5FU7 - chains A and C of the 4 polymer chains in the assembly; structure by X-ray diffraction, 3.10 A resolution.

== Chain A ==
Name: CCR4-not transcription complex subunit 1
Source organism: Homo sapiens
Notes: fragment: not1 superfamily homology domain, residues 1833- 2361
Reference sequence: A5YKK6 (CNOT1_HUMAN); residues 1833-2361 here = UniProt positions 1833-2361
Sequence (535 residues; each row starts with the number of its first residue):
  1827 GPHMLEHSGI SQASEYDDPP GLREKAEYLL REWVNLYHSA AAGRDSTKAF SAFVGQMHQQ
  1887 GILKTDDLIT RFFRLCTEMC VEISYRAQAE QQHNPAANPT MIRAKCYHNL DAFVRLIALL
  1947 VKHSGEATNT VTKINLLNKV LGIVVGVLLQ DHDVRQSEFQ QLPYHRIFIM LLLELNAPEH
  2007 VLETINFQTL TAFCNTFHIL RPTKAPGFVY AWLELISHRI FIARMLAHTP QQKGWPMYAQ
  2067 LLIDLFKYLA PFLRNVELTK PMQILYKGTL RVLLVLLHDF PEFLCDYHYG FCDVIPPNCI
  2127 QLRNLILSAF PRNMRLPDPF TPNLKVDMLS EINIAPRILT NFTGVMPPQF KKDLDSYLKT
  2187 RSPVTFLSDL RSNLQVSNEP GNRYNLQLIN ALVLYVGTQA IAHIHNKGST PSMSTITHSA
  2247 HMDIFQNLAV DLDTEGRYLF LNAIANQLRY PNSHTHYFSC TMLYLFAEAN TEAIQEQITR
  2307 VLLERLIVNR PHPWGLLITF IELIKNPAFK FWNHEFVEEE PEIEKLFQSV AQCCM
Unresolved in the structure: 1827-1838, 2004-2007
Differences from the reference sequence: expression tag (1827-1832); engineered mutation E2344 (His in A5YKK6), E2345 (Cys in A5YKK6), E2346 (Ala in A5YKK6)

== Chain C ==
Name: CCR4-not transcription complex subunit 3
Source organism: Homo sapiens
Notes: fragment: not anchor region and not-box domain, residues 607-748
Reference sequence: O75175 (CNOT3_HUMAN); residues 607-748 here = UniProt positions 607-748
Sequence (148 residues; numbered 601 to 748; the number before each row is that of its first residue):
   601 GPHMLELTKE QLYQQAMEEA AWHHMPHPSD SERIRQYLPR NPCPTPPYHH QMPPPHSDTV
   661 EFYQRLSTET LFFIFYYLEG TKAQYLAAKA LKKQSWRFHT KYMMWFQRHE EPKTITDEFE
   721 QGTYIYFDYE KWGQRKKEGF TFEYRYLE
Differences from the reference sequence: expression tag (601-606)
Curated features (UniProtKB/Swiss-Prot):
  - natural variant: R697 (R697Q: In IDDSADF; uncertain significance)

== Chain A / chain C interface ==
Residue-residue contacts (69; chain A residue first):
  Y1863(A) - R633(C)
  T1926(A) - N641(C)
  R1929(A) - H627(C)
  R1929(A) - S629(C)
  R1929(A) - R640(C)
  Y1933(A) - S629(C)
  Y1933(A) - D630(C)  hydrogen bond
  Y1933(A) - I634(C)  hydrophobic
  H1934(A) - I634(C)
  D1937(A) - I634(C)
  H1978(A) - Y613(C)
  H1978(A) - M617(C)
  D1979(A) - Y613(C)
  Q1982(A) - Y613(C)  hydrogen bond
  Q1982(A) - M617(C)
  S1983(A) - A620(C)
  F1985(A) - H624(C)  hydrogen bond (backbone-side chain)
  Q1986(A) - H624(C)
  Q1987(A) - H624(C)  hydrogen bond
  Q1987(A) - P626(C)
  Q1987(A) - D630(C)  hydrogen bond
  L1988(A) - D630(C)
  H1991(A) - P626(C)
  H1991(A) - S631(C)
  R1992(A) - S629(C)  hydrogen bond (side chain-backbone)
  R1992(A) - D630(C)  hydrogen bond (side chain-backbone)
  R1992(A) - E632(C)  hydrogen bond (side chain-backbone)
  I1995(A) - S631(C)
  M1996(A) - E632(C)
  M1996(A) - R633(C)
  E2000(A) - R633(C)  salt bridge
  T2029(A) - E610(C)
  T2029(A) - Q614(C)  hydrogen bond (backbone-side chain)
  P2032(A) - Q614(C)
  P2032(A) - M617(C)  hydrophobic
  P2032(A) - E618(C)
  G2033(A) - M617(C)
  G2033(A) - A621(C)
  V2035(A) - E618(C)
  Y2036(A) - E618(C)  hydrogen bond
  Y2036(A) - A621(C)  hydrophobic
  Y2036(A) - W622(C)
  Y2036(A) - M625(C)  hydrophobic
  Y2036(A) - P626(C)
  A2037(A) - P626(C)
  E2040(A) - P626(C)
  E2040(A) - S631(C)  hydrogen bond
  Y2074(A) - Q614(C)
  Y2074(A) - E618(C)  hydrogen bond
  P2077(A) - L607(C)
  P2077(A) - Q611(C)
  F2078(A) - L607(C)  hydrophobic
  F2078(A) - Q611(C)
  F2078(A) - Q615(C)
  N2081(A) - H603(C)  hydrogen bond (backbone-side chain)
  N2081(A) - E606(C)
  E2083(A) - H603(C)
  E2083(A) - M604(C)
  E2083(A) - Q615(C)
  T2085(A) - Q615(C)
  T2085(A) - E619(C)
  K2086(A) - W622(C)
  P2087(A) - E618(C)
  P2087(A) - E619(C)
  P2087(A) - W622(C)  hydrophobic
  M2088(A) - E618(C)  hydrogen bond (backbone-side chain)
  I2090(A) - W622(C)
  I2090(A) - M625(C)  hydrophobic
  L2091(A) - E618(C)
Also at the interface, not in a pair above, chain A (39 interface residues in all): P2028, H2044

== In short ==
Chain A and chain C form an interface of 39 and 27 residues respectively; the contacts include 14 hydrogen
bonds and 1 salt bridge. Among the polar pairs are E2000(A)-R633(C), Y1933(A)-D630(C) and Q1982(A)-Y613(C).
Chain A is CCR4-not transcription complex subunit 1 and chain C is CCR4-not transcription complex subunit 3,
both from Homo sapiens; the structure, drosophila nanos NBR peptide bound to the NOT module of the human
CCR4-NOT complex, was determined by X-ray diffraction together with 5FU6 from the same study.
